Entry 2NVQ (X-ray diffraction, 2.90 A resolution); this record covers chains T and A of the 13 polymer chains in the assembly.

[Chain T]
Molecule: 28-MER DNA template strand
Sequence (28 nucleotides; numbered 1 to 28; the number before each row is that of its first residue):
     1 CTACCGATAAGCAGACGATCCTCTCGAT

[Chain A]
Molecule: DNA-directed RNA polymerase II largest subunit
From: Saccharomyces cerevisiae
Notes: EC 2.7.7.6
UniProt: P04050 (RPB1_YEAST); residue numbers follow UniProt; this construct covers 1-1733
Sequence (1733 residues; numbered 1 to 1733; the number before each row is that of its first residue):
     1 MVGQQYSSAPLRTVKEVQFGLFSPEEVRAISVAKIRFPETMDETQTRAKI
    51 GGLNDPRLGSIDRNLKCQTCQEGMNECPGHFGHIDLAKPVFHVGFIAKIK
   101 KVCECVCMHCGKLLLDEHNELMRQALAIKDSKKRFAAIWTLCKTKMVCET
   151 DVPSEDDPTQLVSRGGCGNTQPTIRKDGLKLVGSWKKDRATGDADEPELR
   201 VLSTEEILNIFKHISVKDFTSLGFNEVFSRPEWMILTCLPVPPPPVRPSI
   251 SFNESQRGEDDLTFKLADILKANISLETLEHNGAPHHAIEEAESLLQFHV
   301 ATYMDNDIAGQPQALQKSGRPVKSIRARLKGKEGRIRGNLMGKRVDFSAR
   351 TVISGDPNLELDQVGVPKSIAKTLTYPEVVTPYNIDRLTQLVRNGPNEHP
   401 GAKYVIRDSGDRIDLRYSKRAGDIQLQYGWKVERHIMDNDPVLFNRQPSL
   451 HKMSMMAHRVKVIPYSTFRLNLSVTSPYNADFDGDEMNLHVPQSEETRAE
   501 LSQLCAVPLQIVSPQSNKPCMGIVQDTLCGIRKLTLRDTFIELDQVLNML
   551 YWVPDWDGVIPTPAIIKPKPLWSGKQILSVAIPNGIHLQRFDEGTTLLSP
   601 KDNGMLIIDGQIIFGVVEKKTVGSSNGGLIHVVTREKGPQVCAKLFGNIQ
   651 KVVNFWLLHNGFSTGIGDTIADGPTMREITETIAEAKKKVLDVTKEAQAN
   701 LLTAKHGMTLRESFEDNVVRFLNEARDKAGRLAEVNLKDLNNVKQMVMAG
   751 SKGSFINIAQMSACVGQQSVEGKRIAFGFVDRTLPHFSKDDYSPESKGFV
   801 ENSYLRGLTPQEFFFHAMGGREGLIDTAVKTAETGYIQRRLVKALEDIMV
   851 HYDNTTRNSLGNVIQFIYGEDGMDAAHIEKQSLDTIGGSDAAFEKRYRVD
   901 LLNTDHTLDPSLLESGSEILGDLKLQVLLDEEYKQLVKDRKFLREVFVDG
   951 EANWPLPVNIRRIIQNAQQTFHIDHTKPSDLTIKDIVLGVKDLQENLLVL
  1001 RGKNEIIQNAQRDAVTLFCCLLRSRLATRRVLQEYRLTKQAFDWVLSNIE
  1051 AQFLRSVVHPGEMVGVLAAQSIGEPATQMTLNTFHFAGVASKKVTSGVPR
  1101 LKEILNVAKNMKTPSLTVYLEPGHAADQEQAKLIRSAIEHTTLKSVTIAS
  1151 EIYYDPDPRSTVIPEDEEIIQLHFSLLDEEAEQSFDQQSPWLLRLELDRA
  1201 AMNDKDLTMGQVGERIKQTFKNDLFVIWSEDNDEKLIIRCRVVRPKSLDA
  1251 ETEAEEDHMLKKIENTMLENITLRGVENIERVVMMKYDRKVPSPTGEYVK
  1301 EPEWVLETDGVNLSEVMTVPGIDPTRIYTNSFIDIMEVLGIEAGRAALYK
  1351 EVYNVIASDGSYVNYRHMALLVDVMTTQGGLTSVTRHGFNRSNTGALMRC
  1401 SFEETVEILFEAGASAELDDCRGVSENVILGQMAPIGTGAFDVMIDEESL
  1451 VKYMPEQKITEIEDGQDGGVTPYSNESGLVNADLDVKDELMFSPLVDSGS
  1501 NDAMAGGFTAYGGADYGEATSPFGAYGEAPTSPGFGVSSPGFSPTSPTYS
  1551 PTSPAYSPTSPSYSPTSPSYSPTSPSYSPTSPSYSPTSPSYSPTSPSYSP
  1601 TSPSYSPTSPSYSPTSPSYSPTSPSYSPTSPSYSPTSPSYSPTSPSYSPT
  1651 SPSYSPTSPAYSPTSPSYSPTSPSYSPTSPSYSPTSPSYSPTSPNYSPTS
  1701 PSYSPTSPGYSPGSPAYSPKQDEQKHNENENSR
Disordered / not traced: 1-2, 155-160, 187-198, 1177-1186, 1244-1253, 1446-1733
Bound ions: Zn2+ site 1: Cys67, Cys70, Cys77, His80; Zn2+ site 2: Cys107, Cys110, Cys148, Cys167; Mg2+: Asp483, Asp485
Small-molecule neighbours: deoxyuridine-5'-triphosphate (DUT): Arg446, Asp481, Asp483, Asp485, Lys752
From the paper describing this entry:
  - catalytic residues: His1085 (proposed by the authors, not directly observed)
  - mutagenesis - R446A: abolished growth

[Chain T / chain A interface]
Residue-residue contacts (21; chain T residue first):
  DA15(T) with Arg1386(A), hydrogen bond to the sugar; Glu1404(A), sugar contact; Glu1407(A), phosphate contact
  DC16(T) with Lys330(A), salt bridge to the phosphate; Tyr836(A), hydrogen bond to the base; Arg1386(A), hydrogen bond to the base; Glu1403(A), phosphate contact; Glu1404(A), hydrogen bond to the phosphate
  DG17(T) with Arg337(A), salt bridge to the phosphate; Tyr836(A), sugar contact
  DA18(T) with Thr831(A), sugar contact; Ala832(A), sugar contact; Gly835(A), sugar contact; Tyr836(A), sugar contact
  DT19(T) with Lys332(A), salt bridge to the phosphate; Gln447(A), base contact; Pro448(A), base contact
  DC20(T) with Gln447(A), sugar contact
  DC21(T) with Arg344(A), salt bridge to the phosphate; Arg350(A), sugar contact
  DT28(T) with Lys317(A), phosphate contact
Also at the interface, not in a pair above, chain A (18 interface residues in all): Phe252, Arg839

[In short]
8 residues of chain T and 18 residues of chain A are in contact; the contacts include 4 hydrogen bonds and 4
salt bridges. Among the polar pairs are DC16(T)-Tyr836(A), DC16(T)-Arg1386(A) and DA15(T)-Arg1386(A). Bound to
chain A: deoxyuridine-5'-triphosphate. The paper reports the catalytic residue His1085(A); R446A of chain A
abolishes growth.
Chain T is 28-MER DNA template strand and chain A is DNA-directed RNA polymerase II largest subunit
(Saccharomyces cerevisiae); the structure, RNA Polymerase II Elongation Complex in 150 mM Mg+2 with 2'dUTP,
was determined by X-ray diffraction, deposited together with 2E2H, 2E2I, 2E2J, 2NVT, 2NVX, 2NVY, 2NVZ and
2YU9.
